Entry 7N1E (X-ray diffraction, 2.30 A resolution); this record covers chains A and D of the 5 polymer chains in the assembly.

[Chain A]
Name: MHC class I antigen, A-2 alpha chain
From: Homo sapiens
Reference sequence: A0A5B8RNS7 (A0A5B8RNS7_HUMAN); residues 1-275 here correspond to UniProt positions 25-299 (UniProt number = residue number + 24)
Sequence (275 residues; row label = number of the first residue in the row):
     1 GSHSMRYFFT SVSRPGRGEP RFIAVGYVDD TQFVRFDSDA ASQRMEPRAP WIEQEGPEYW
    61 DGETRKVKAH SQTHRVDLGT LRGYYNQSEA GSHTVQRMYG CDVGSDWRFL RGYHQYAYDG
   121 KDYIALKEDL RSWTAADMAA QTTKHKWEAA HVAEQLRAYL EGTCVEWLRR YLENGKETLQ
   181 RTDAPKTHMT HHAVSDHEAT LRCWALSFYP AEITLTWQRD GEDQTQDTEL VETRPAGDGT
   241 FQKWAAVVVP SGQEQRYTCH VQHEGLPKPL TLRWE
Not modelled in the structure: 275
Cystine bridges: Cys101-Cys164, Cys203-Cys259

[Chain D]
Name: pRLQ3 T cell receptor alpha chain
From: Homo sapiens
Sequence (204 residues; row label = number of the first residue in the row):
     1 QRVTQPEKLL SVFKGAPVEL KCNYSYSGSP ELFWYVQYSR QRLQLLLRHI SRESIKGFTA
    61 DLNKGETSFH LKKPFAQEED SAMYYCALSG FNNAGNMLTF GGGTRLMVKP NIQNPDPAVY
   121 QLRDSKSSDK SVCLFTDFDS QTNVSQSKDS DVYITDKCVL DMRSMDFKSN SAVAWSNKSD
   181 FACANAFNNS IIPEDTFFPS PESS
Not modelled in the structure: 201-204
Cystine bridges: Cys22-Cys86, Cys133-Cys183
What the authors report for this chain:
  - conformationally variable residues (loop rearrangement): Tyr26 to Pro30, Ile50 to Ser54, Gly90 to Met97

[How chain A and chain D interact]
Residue-residue contacts (9):
  Lys66(A) - Asn92(D)
  Ala150(A) - Arg48(D)  hydrogen bond (backbone-side chain)
  His151(A) - Ile50(D)
  His151(A) - Ser51(D)  hydrogen bond
  Glu154(A) - Ile50(D)
  Gln155(A) - Glu31(D)  hydrogen bond
  Gln155(A) - Arg48(D)
  Gln155(A) - Ile50(D)
  Gln155(A) - Phe91(D)
Interface residues without a listed pair, chain A (6 interface residues in all): Arg65
The authors on this interface:
  - specific contacts: Ala150(A)-Arg48(D), His151(A)-Ser51(D), Gln155(A)-Glu31(D), Gln155(A)-Arg48(D)
  - interface residues, chain D: Asn92(D)

[Overview]
Chain A and chain D each contribute 6 residues to their interface, with 3 hydrogen bonds. Polar contacts
include Ala150(A)-Arg48(D), His151(A)-Ser51(D) and Gln155(A)-Glu31(D). The paper describes contacts between
Ala150(A) and Arg48(D), His151(A) and Ser51(D) and Gln155(A) and Glu31(D) among others. From the paper: the
interface residue Asn92(D); conformational variability at Tyr26(D), Ile50(D) and Gly90(D).
Chain A is MHC class I antigen, A-2 alpha chain and chain D is pRLQ3 T cell receptor alpha chain, both from
Homo sapiens; the structure, SARS-CoV-2 RLQ peptide-specific TCR pRLQ3 binds to RLQ-HLA-A2, was determined by
X-ray diffraction, deposited together with 7N1A, 7N1B, 7N1C, 7N1D and 7N1F.
